6K32 - chains B and C of the 9 polymer chains in the assembly; structure by electron microscopy, 3.20 A resolution.

Chain B:
Molecule: Viral structural protein 4
Source organism: Cypovirus 1
UniProtKB: C7EWL9 (C7EWL9_CPVBM); numbering as in UniProt (aligned over 2-560)
Amino-acid sequence (559 residues; row label = number of the first residue in the row):
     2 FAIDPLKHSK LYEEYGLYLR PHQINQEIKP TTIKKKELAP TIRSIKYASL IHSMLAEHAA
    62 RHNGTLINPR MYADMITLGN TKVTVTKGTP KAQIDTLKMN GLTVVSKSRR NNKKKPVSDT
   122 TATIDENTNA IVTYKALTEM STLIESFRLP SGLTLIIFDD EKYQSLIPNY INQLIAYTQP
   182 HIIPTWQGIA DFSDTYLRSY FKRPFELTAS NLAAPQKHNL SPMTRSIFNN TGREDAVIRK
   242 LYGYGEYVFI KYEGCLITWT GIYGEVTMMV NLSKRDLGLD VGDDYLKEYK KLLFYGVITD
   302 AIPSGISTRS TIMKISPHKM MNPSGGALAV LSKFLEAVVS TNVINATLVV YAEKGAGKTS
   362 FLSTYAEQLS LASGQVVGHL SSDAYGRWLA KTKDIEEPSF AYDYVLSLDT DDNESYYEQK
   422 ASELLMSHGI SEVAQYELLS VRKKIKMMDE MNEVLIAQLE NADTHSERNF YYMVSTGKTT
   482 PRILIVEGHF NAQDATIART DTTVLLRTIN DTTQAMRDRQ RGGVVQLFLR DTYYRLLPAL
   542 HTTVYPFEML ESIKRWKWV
Not modelled in the structure: 24-39, 86-130

Chain C:
Molecule: VP1
Source organism: Cypovirus 1
UniProtKB: D3JWE6 (D3JWE6_CPVBM); residue numbers follow UniProt; this construct covers 114-1333
Amino-acid sequence (1220 residues; row label = number of the first residue in the row):
   114 VQSRTDVFNE QFANEALHPM TKVIFNGLDV NTEVQPLSDD FKQISDPKGY LTYSVKYEDQ
   174 FTKKDKLRAS EADDRIVGPT VNLFKYGAAV VNIDLNRDFF DTATGIDLTK GIPLVQDLLV
   234 PIGVTAGAEQ SAEYVSGLLM VLFKVMTDNR LVIVGETTTP MSNTLSTVVN NVLRTTYHNN
   294 VGVNPALLRD FTQVNWLNRD ITNMLQQAGT KYGLGLTETR LDYVRLVKTI VGHALNIDHF
   354 AASVLNINLR ALMEANVTAD DRIKALQAHS MISTQFHGPN QGALRPELAF DHDHIIRCLM
   414 LAAANYPRLE GIIVQINTGY VASANVIRPV SEKRYFPENL EQNQSAARLV SAVKARASEA
   474 DISSIHLAIA REVSPMFNVH ELKKIAESFE DPSSIVVVLE FILFALFFPT EFNRIKGDIQ
   534 NVLLLFFSRW YPVEYGIFIQ RGATYTINAA GEFEFSGRNE KWDQSLYLSE HFPALFSDVP
   594 LAGANTIIAI MRLFTPQGFL RTDDLAIAAN FPRASRNPQT YIPYTNQRGT VTNEFASRFR
   654 TIVATLANVV NERAVQDDMQ KATRSCTKQW LRHLETQFDN IAVAHTDHLS VVYATMSNFM
   714 LNFTNNFSGN HATFKPDQYV ITSPEGSYKP IIERQGETVD GLTIIDTSIV WPILCQCTYP
   774 LVRQSGKGVD AVSIMEEIVY PDPSTTLSQS LSVAQVLSKL TLPDAFINMI LSGGDSVVMR
   834 TYQTEADDDL DEGIRMTTYD QYLSHIRERL HITNVPDPIY ITGASTPDQI AASVQATHVA
   894 VVLYQSGVIN GSASTYLREN EVLVVMPDYY DVVSRFANAN LQMNNNRYHE SVLEIADIFD
   954 QADFIQTSDA VRQLRALMPT LSTSQIRHAI ERIAQITDVD STDYGKLTLR FLGTLTRSLK
  1014 MQNAQIRRIR PDGTVLRYDD QIDIEAFRWS RYFLDELRLR RLSVGLRLIT NPRIARRFDG
  1074 VRIMYLTDDD PDPDFVPDVP EGYVAVQYAH RLFSSSLANK RNRVTYTHPP TGMAYPSPTG
  1134 RPHVHMTINE RAGMSKLVAD NIIASVIKSN WVVDIHDIEY TAEVMTPSEG YTQHVDAESI
  1194 MTAPKGKLFH LQFMDGLLRP EPSAFDPPAS GEDMRLIYPL QPISVARSMR AIVNHNEVDR
  1254 PRGAVAPSSY EMDTGTLSRN GDLLYSPVAN GQVGIPKLEV DHISFSNVVS MMTANIRTGD
  1314 DMAVERVNPD DVRAINIRNA

Interface between chain B and chain C:
Residue-residue contacts (24):
  Tyr264(B) - Gln115(C)
  Tyr264(B) - Ser116(C)
  Tyr264(B) - Arg117(C)
  Tyr264(B) - Val120(C)
  Ile303(B) - Glu123(C)
  Pro304(B) - Arg117(C)  hydrogen bond (backbone-side chain)
  Pro304(B) - Val120(C)  hydrophobic
  Pro304(B) - Asn122(C)
  Pro304(B) - Glu123(C)
  Glu438(B) - Gln115(C)
  Glu438(B) - Asp119(C)
  Ser441(B) - Gln124(C)
  Val442(B) - Gln124(C)
  Val442(B) - Glu128(C)
  Arg443(B) - Met133(C)
  Lys445(B) - Gln124(C)  hydrogen bond
  Ile446(B) - Phe125(C)  hydrophobic
  Thr514(B) - Val120(C)
  Arg518(B) - Gln115(C)
  Arg531(B) - Val120(C)
  Arg531(B) - Asn122(C)  hydrogen bond
  Asp532(B) - Phe121(C)
  Tyr535(B) - Asn122(C)  hydrogen bond
  Arg536(B) - Phe125(C)
Also at the interface, not in a pair above, chain B (20 interface residues in all): Ile263, Ala302, Lys444, Met449, Gln515

Summary:
20 residues of chain B and 12 residues of chain C are in contact, with 4 hydrogen bonds. Polar contacts
include Pro304(B)-Arg117(C), Lys445(B)-Gln124(C) and Arg531(B)-Asn122(C).
Chain B is Viral structural protein 4 and chain C is VP1, both from Cypovirus 1; the structure, RdRp complex,
was determined by electron microscopy.
